PDB entry 6BHX | X-ray diffraction, 2.94 A resolution | chains C and E of the 5 polymer chains in the assembly

Chain C:
Name: Single-stranded DNA-binding protein A
From: Bacillus subtilis (strain 168)
UniProt: P37455 (SSBA_BACSU); numbering as in UniProt (aligned over 1-116)
Amino-acid sequence (132 residues; numbered -15 to 116; the number before each row is that of its first residue; numbers below 1 keep their minus sign (His-15 is residue -15)):
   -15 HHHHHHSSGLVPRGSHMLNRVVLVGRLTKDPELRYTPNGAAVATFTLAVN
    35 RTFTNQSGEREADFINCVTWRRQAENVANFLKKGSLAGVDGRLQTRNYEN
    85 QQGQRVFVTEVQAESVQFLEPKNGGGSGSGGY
Disordered / not traced: -15 to -3, 38-43, 106-116
Sequence notes: expression tag (-15 to 0)
Swiss-Prot annotation at these positions:
  - modified residue: Tyr82 (Phosphotyrosine)
What the authors report for this chain:
  - binding site for the 30-nt DNA strand (chain E): His0, Tyr19, Asn34, Phe37, Phe48, Asn50, Arg55, Arg56, Gln57, Asn60, Val100, Phe102
  - self-association interface (contacts with another copy of this molecule); pairs are residue here / residue on that copy: Arg10-Tyr19, Thr12-Tyr19, Ala32-Tyr19, Glu45-Asn22 (backbone contact), Phe48-Tyr19, Lys67-Leu17, Tyr82

Chain E:
Molecule: 30-nt DNA strand
Sequence (30 nucleotides; row label = number of the first residue in the row):
     1 TTTTTTTTTTTTTTTTTTTTTTTTTTTTTT
Disordered / not traced: 5-6, 14-30

Interface between chain C and chain E:
Residue-residue contacts (5; chain C residue first):
  His0(C) - DT7(E)  base contact
  His0(C) - DT8(E)  hydrogen bond to the base
  Arg89(C) - DT1(E)  phosphate contact
  Phe91(C) - DT1(E)  base contact
  Phe91(C) - DT2(E)  base contact
Other interface residues (no listed pair), chain C (5 interface residues in all): Gly-2, Asn81

Summary:
5 residues of chain C and 4 residues of chain E are in contact; the contacts include 1 hydrogen bond. Its one
hydrogen-bonded contact is His0(C)-DT8(E). From the paper: a binding site for the 30-nt DNA strand (chain E)
at His0(C), Tyr19(C) and Asn34(C) among others; a self-association interface involving Arg10(C), Thr12(C) and
Ala32(C) among others.
Here chain C is Single-stranded DNA-binding protein A (Bacillus subtilis (strain 168)) and chain E is a 30-nt
DNA strand. Entry 6BHX (B. subtilis SsbA with DNA) was determined by X-ray diffraction, deposited together
with 6BHW.
